5VHN - chains B and f of the 8 polymer chains in the assembly; structure by electron microscopy, 7.30 A resolution (low resolution: residue-level contacts below are approximate; hydrogen-bond / salt-bridge calls are withheld).

== Chain B ==
Molecule: 26S proteasome regulatory subunit 4
From: Homo sapiens
UniProt: P62191 (PRS4_HUMAN); residue numbers follow UniProt; this construct covers 167-432
Sequence (266 residues; numbered 167 to 432; the number before each row is that of its first residue):
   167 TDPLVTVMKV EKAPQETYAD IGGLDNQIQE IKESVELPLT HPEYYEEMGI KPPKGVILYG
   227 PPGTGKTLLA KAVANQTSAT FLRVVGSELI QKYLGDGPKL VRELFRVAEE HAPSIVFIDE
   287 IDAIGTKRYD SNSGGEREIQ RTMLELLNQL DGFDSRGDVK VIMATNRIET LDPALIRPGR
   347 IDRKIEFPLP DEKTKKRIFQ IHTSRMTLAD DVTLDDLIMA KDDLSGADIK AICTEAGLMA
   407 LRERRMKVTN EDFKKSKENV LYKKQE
Unresolved in the structure: 167, 293-300
UniProt features mapped onto this chain:
  - binding site (ATP): Gly-226 to Thr-233
  - modified residue: Lys-258 (N6-acetyllysine)
  - cross-link: Lys-237 (Glycyl lysine isopeptide (Lys-Gly) (interchain with G-Cter in ubiquitin))
  - natural variant: Ile-328 (I328T: In BKAH; uncertain significance)

== Chain f ==
Molecule: 26S proteasome non-ATPase regulatory subunit 2
From: Homo sapiens
UniProt: Q13200 (PSMD2_HUMAN); residue numbers follow UniProt; this construct covers 6-853
Sequence (848 residues; numbered 6 to 853; the number before each row is that of its first residue):
     6 RDKAPVQPQQ SPAAAPGGTD EKPSGKERRD AGDKDKEQEL SEEDKQLQDE LEMLVERLGE
    66 KDTSLYRPAL EELRRQIRSS TTSMTSVPKP LKFLRPHYGK LKEIYENMAP GENKRFAADI
   126 ISVLAMTMSG ERECLKYRLV GSQEELASWG HEYVRHLAGE VAKEWQELDD AEKVQREPLL
   186 TLVKEIVPYN MAHNAEHEAC DLLMEIEQVD MLEKDIDENA YAKVCLYLTS CVNYVPEPEN
   246 SALLRCALGV FRKFSRFPEA LRLALMLNDM ELVEDIFTSC KDVVVQKQMA FMLGRHGVFL
   306 ELSEDVEEYE DLTEIMSNVQ LNSNFLALAR ELDIMEPKVP DDIYKTHLEN NRFGGSGSQV
   366 DSARMNLASS FVNGFVNAAF GQDKLLTDDG NKWLYKNKDH GMLSAAASLG MILLWDVDGG
   426 LTQIDKYLYS SEDYIKSGAL LACGIVNSGV RNECDPALAL LSDYVLHNSN TMRLGSIFGL
   486 GLAYAGSNRE DVLTLLLPVM GDSKSSMEVA GVTALACGMI AVGSCNGDVT STILQTIMEK
   546 SETELKDTYA RWLPLGLGLN HLGKGEAIEA ILAALEVVSE PFRSFANTLV DVCAYAGSGN
   606 VLKVQQLLHI CSEHFDSKEK EEDKDKKEKK DKDKKEAPAD MGAHQGVAVL GIALIAMGEE
   666 IGAEMALRTF GHLLRYGEPT LRRAVPLALA LISVSNPRLN ILDTLSKFSH DADPEVSYNS
   726 IFAMGMVGSG TNNARLAAML RQLAQYHAKD PNNLFMVRLA QGLTHLGKGT LTLCPYHSDR
   786 QLMSQVAVAG LLTVLVSFLD VRNIILGKSH YVLYGLVAAM QPRMLVTFDE ELRPLPVSVR
   846 VGQAVDVV
Unresolved in the structure: 56-69, 104-117, 147-162, 194-206, 290-296, 383-386, 490-492, 700-713, 729-738, 755-772, 805-853
UniProt features mapped onto this chain:
  - modified residue: Ser-16 (Phosphoserine), Thr-24 (Phosphothreonine), Ser-29 (Phosphoserine), Ser-147 (Phosphoserine), Tyr-194 (Phosphotyrosine), Ser-361 (Phosphoserine), Ser-363 (Phosphoserine), Lys-551 (N6-acetyllysine)

== How chain B and chain f interact ==
Pairs across the interface (6; chain B residue first):
  Leu-205(B) with Ser-714(f)
  Glu-213(B) with Glu-354(f); Asn-356(f)
  Thr-246(B) with His-715(f)
  Pro-279(B) with His-715(f); Asp-718(f)
Also at the interface, not in a pair above, chain B (7 interface residues in all): Glu-212, Ala-245, Glu-276

== Overview ==
Chain B and chain f form an interface of 7 and 5 residues respectively. From UniProt: 8 ATP-binding residues
on chain B.
Chain B is 26S proteasome regulatory subunit 4 and chain f is 26S proteasome non-ATPase regulatory subunit 2,
both from Homo sapiens; the structure, Conformational Landscape of the p28-Bound Human Proteasome Regulatory
Particle, was determined by electron microscopy (same publication as 5VGZ, 5VHF, 5VHH, 5VHI, 5VHJ, 5VHM and 5
further entries).
